PDB entry 7SG3 | X-ray diffraction, 2.35 A resolution | chain A

== Chain A ==
Molecule: Fatty Acid Kinase B1
Organism: Staphylococcus aureus
UniProt: Q8NXM4 (Y711_STAAW); residue numbers follow UniProt; this construct covers 1-288
Amino-acid sequence (289 residues; row label = number of the first residue in the row; numbering starts at 0):
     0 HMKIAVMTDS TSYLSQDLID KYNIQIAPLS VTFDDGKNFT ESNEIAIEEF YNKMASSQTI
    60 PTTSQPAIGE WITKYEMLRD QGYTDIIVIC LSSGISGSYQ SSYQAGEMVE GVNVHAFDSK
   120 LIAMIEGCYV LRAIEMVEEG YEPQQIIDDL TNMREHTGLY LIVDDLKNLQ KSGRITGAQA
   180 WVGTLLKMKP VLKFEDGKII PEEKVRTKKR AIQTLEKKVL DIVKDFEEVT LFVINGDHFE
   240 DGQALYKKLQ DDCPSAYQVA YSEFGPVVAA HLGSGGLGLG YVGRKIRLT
Not modelled in the structure: 0
Sequence notes: expression tag (0); engineered mutation Ile121 (Ala in Q8NXM4), Leu158 (Ala in Q8NXM4)
Reported in the primary citation:
  - conformationally variable residues (loop rearrangement): Thr175 to Lys186
  - mutagenesis - R153A: decreased stability
  - mutagenesis - R153A: abolished catalytic activity

== Summary ==
From the paper: R153A reduces stability; conformational variability at Thr175.
Chain A is Fatty Acid Kinase B1 (Staphylococcus aureus); the structure, The X-ray crystal structure of the
Staphylococcus aureus Fatty Acid Kinase B1 mutant A121I-A158L to 2.35 ..., was determined by X-ray diffraction
together with 7SCL, 6NM1 and 6MH9 from the same study.
